9DAR - chain A; structure by X-ray diffraction, 2.17 A resolution.

== Chain A ==
Protein: Dihydrofolate reductase
Source organism: Escherichia coli
Notes: EC 1.5.1.3
Reference sequence: P0ABQ5 (DYR_ECOL6); residue numbers follow UniProt; this construct covers 1-159
Sequence (161 residues; row label = number of the first residue in the row; numbers below 1 keep their minus sign (Ser-1 is residue -1)):
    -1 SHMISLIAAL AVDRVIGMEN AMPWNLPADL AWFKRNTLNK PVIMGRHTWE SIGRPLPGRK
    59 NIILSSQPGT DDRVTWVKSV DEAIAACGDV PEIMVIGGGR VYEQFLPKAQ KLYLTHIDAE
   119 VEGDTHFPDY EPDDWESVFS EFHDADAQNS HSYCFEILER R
Construct notes: expression tag (-1 to 0)
UniProt features mapped onto this chain:
  - binding site (substrate): Ile5, Asp27, Arg52, Arg57, Thr113
  - binding site (NADP(+)): Ala7, Val13 to Ala19, His45, Thr46, Ser63, Ser64, Lys76, Gly95 to Gln102
Small-molecule neighbours:
  - Cycloguanil (1CY; 1-(4-chlorophenyl)-6,6-dimethyl-1,6-dihydro-1,3,5-triazine-2,4-diamine): Ile5, Ala6, Ala7, Ile14, Met16, Asp27, Leu28, Trp30, Phe31, Thr46, Ile50, Ile94, Tyr100, Thr113
  - citrate anion (FLC): Gly43, Arg44, His45, Thr46, Leu62, Ser63, Ser64, Arg98, Val99, Gln102
What the authors report for this chain:
  - binding site for Cycloguanil: Ile5, Ala7, Met16, Asp27, Phe31, Ile50, Ile94, Tyr100
  - conformationally variable residues (loop rearrangement, register shift, side-chain flip): Ala9 to Leu24, Ile50
  - contacts within the chain: Met16-Trp22, Asn23-Ser148 (hydrogen bond)

== In short ==
Chain A binds Cycloguanil and citrate anion. UniProt lists 5 substrate-binding residues and 21 NADP+-binding
residues. The paper reports a binding site for Cycloguanil at Ile5, Ala7 and Met16 among others;
conformational variability at Ala9 and Ile50.
Chain A is Dihydrofolate reductase (Escherichia coli); the structure, Structure of E. coli dihydrofolate
reductase (DHFR) in an occluded conformation and in complex with cycloguanil, was determined by X-ray
diffraction (same publication as 9DAQ).
